Entry 9H1L (electron microscopy, 2.14 A resolution); this record covers chains J and H of the 12 polymer chains in the assembly.

Chain J:
Name: UPF0288 protein MmarC6_0796
Source organism: Methanococcus maripaludis
UniProtKB: A9A8E0 (A9A8E0_METM6); numbering as in UniProt (aligned over 1-501)
Sequence (501 residues; each row starts with the number of its first residue):
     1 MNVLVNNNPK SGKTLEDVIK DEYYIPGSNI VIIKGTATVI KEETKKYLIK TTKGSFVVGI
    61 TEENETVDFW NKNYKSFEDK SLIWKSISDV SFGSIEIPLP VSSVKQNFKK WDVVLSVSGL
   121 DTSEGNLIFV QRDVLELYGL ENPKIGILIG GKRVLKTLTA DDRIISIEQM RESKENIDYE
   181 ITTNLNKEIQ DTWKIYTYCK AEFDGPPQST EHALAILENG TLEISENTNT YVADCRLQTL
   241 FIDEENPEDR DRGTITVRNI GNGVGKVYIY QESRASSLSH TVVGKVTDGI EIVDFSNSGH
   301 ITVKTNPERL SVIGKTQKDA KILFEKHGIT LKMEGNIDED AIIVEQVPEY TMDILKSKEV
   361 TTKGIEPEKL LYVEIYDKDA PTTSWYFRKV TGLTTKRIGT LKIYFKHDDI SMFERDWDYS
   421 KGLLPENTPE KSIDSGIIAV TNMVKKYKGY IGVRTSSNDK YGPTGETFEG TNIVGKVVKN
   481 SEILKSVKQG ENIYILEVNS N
Not modelled in the structure: 500-501
Differences from the reference sequence: variant S500 (Lys in A9A8E0)

Chain H:
Name: Methanogenesis marker protein 7
Source organism: Methanococcus maripaludis
UniProtKB: Q6M050 (Q6M050_METMP); numbering as in UniProt (aligned over 1-304)
Sequence (304 residues; each row starts with the number of its first residue):
     1 MYQIIRYEGG VYKNNILKEW IEDVGGFIIQ EHVMQLDVYM TIAIPQNEIE NFKEEAKKYK
    61 GKIVETPLAG IEIAIVSPSL SRHHLPHIAC DVSEYVRKFG AKPNMIGLAH GAGKNISEIR
   121 EKEKRLIQEH DIAIYVMGNF ESCILDKTHL FKVDIPLVVT GGPETLDIPY TYVGNLGRRA
   181 QRLRKGEEIR ALRQMIDEVT KKINDKRMEL SYDPPIIPPV VLKDEIEKRI DEVRGILAPM
   241 PIVTQLDGLR IKMDYDRNHE EIENVKIGKY LLKDIAYVTR SEMKNYILIK LKSTSELKTD
   301 ENKA
Not modelled in the structure: 297-304
Metal / ion sites: FeFe cofactor Fe: H84, C143
Residues lining bound ligands:
  - FeFe cofactor (S5Q), molecule 1: P78, H83, H84, G111, A112, G113, K114, M137, G138, N139, F140, C143, I144, K147, R178
  - FeFe cofactor (S5Q), molecule 2: L85, C90, S93, R97, M105
Reported in the primary citation:
  - FeFe cofactor coordination: H84, C143
  - binding site for FeFe cofactor: C90

How chain J and chain H interact:
Pairs across the interface (40; chain J residue first):
  K45(J) with M208(H), hydrogen bond; Y212(H)
  K46(J) with Y212(H)
  V58(J) with Y212(H), hydrogen bond (backbone-side chain)
  G59(J) with Y212(H)
  L135(J) with P169(H), hydrophobic
  I147(J) with E209(H)
  I149(J) with E209(H); Y212(H), hydrophobic
  G150(J) with Y212(H)
  T228(J) with E48(H), hydrogen bond
  N229(J) with N47(H), hydrogen bond (side chain-backbone); E48(H); E50(H), hydrogen bond; N51(H), hydrogen bond
  T230(J) with V24(H); N47(H); E48(H), hydrogen bond
  Y231(J) with D23(H); V24(H), hydrophobic
  R250(J) with E22(H), hydrogen bond (side chain-backbone); D23(H); G25(H)
  R258(J) with E19(H), salt bridge; E22(H), salt bridge; D23(H), salt bridge
  G261(J) with E19(H)
  N262(J) with E19(H), hydrogen bond (backbone-side chain)
  G263(J) with E19(H), hydrogen bond (backbone-side chain)
  Y268(J) with D23(H), hydrogen bond
  Y270(J) with D23(H), hydrogen bond (side chain-backbone)
  R274(J) with V24(H), hydrogen bond (side chain-backbone); G25(H); P45(H); N47(H)
  A275(J) with F27(H), hydrophobic
  S276(J) with K228(H)
  S277(J) with E22(H), hydrogen bond
  S279(J) with E22(H), hydrogen bond
  H280(J) with D23(H), salt bridge
Other interface residues (no listed pair), chain J (31 interface residues in all): V57, T61, N107, K266, E272, L278
Other interface residues (no listed pair), chain H (23 interface residues in all): M1, Y2, I16, W20, D205, S211, D224

In short:
The interface between chain J and chain H involves 31 residues on one side and 23 on the other, with 15
hydrogen bonds and 4 salt bridges. Among the polar pairs are R258(J)-E19(H), R258(J)-E22(H) and
R258(J)-D23(H). From the paper: a binding site for FeFe cofactor at C90(H); FeFe cofactor coordination by
H84(H) and C143(H).
Here chain J is UPF0288 protein MmarC6_0796 and chain H is Methanogenesis marker protein 7, both from
Methanococcus maripaludis. Entry 9H1L (Methyl-coenzyme M reductase activation complex binding to the A2
component after incubation with ATP) was determined by electron microscopy together with 8S7V and 8S7X from
the same study.
